7OHC - chains C and J of the 10 polymer chains in the assembly; structure by electron microscopy, 2.50 A resolution.

[Chain C]
Molecule: Histone H2A
From: Xenopus laevis
UniProt: Q6AZJ8 (Q6AZJ8_XENLA); residues 1-129 here correspond to UniProt positions 2-130 (UniProt number = residue number + 1)
Sequence (129 residues; row label = number of the first residue in the row):
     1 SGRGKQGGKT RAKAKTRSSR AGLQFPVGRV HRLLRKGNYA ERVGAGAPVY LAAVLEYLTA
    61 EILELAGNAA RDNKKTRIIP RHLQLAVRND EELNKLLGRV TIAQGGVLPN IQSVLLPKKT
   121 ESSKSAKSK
Unresolved in the structure: 1-10, 120-129

[Chain J]
Molecule: 145-nt DNA strand
From: synthetic construct
Sequence (145 nucleotides; each row starts with the number of its first residue; numbers below 1 keep their minus sign (DA-72 is residue -72)):
   -72 ATCGATGTAT ATATCTGACA CGTGCCTGGA GACTAGGGAG TAATCCCCTT GGCGGTTAAA
   -12 ACGCGGGGGA CAGCGCGTAC GTGCGTTTAA GCGGTGCTAG AGCTGTCTAC GACCAATTGA
    48 GCGGCCTCGG CACCGGGATT CTGAT

[Chain C / chain J interface]
Contacting residue pairs (19):
  Arg11(C) - DA43(J)  base contact
  Arg11(C) - DT44(J)  hydrogen bond to the sugar
  Lys13(C) - DG46(J)  salt bridge to the phosphate
  Thr16(C) - DA47(J)  sugar contact
  Arg29(C) - DG48(J)  hydrogen bond to the phosphate
  Arg29(C) - DC49(J)  salt bridge to the phosphate
  Glu41(C) - DA39(J)  sugar contact
  Arg42(C) - DG38(J)  hydrogen bond to the sugar
  Arg42(C) - DA39(J)  phosphate contact
  Val43(C) - DG38(J)  sugar contact
  Val43(C) - DA39(J)  hydrogen bond to the phosphate
  Gly44(C) - DG38(J)  phosphate contact
  Ala45(C) - DG38(J)  phosphate contact
  Lys75(C) - DC58(J)  phosphate contact
  Lys75(C) - DA59(J)  salt bridge to the phosphate
  Thr76(C) - DG57(J)  hydrogen bond to the phosphate
  Thr76(C) - DC58(J)  hydrogen bond to the phosphate
  Arg77(C) - DG57(J)  hydrogen bond to the sugar
  Arg77(C) - DC58(J)  hydrogen bond to the phosphate
Also at the interface, not in a pair above, chain C (16 interface residues in all): Ala14, Pro26, His31, Arg35
Also at the interface, not in a pair above, chain J (12 interface residues in all): DT45

[Summary]
16 residues of chain C face 12 of chain J across their interface; the contacts include 8 hydrogen bonds and 3
salt bridges. Polar pairs include Arg11(C)-DT44(J), Arg42(C)-DG38(J) and Arg77(C)-DG57(J).
Here chain C is Histone H2A (Xenopus laevis) and chain J is a 145-nt DNA strand (synthetic construct). Entry
7OHC (Cryo-EM structure of nucleosome core particle composed of the Widom 601 DNA sequence) was determined by
electron microscopy, deposited together with 7OH9, 7OHA and 7OHB.
